2IH3 - chains A and C of the 3 polymer chains in the assembly; structure by X-ray diffraction, 1.72 A resolution.

Chain A:
Name: FAB Heavy Chain
From: Mus musculus
Notes: antibody fragment or engineered binder
Chain sequence (219 residues; row label = number of the first residue in the row):
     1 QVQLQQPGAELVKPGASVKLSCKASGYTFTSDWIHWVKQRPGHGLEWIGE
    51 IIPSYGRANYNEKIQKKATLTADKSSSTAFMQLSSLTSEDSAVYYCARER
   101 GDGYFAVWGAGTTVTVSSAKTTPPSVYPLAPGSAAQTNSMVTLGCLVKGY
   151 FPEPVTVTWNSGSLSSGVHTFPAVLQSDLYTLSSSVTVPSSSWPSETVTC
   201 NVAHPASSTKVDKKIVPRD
Disulfides: C22-C96, C145-C200

Chain C:
Name: Voltage-gated potassium channel
From: Streptomyces lividans
UniProt: P0A334 (KCSA_STRLI); numbering as in UniProt (aligned over 3-122)
Chain sequence (122 residues; numbered 1 to 122; the number before each row is that of its first residue):
     1 MAPMLSGLLARLVKLLLGRHGSALHWRAAGAATVLLVIVLLAGSYLAVLA
    51 ERGAPGAQLITYPRALWWACETATTVAYGDLYPVTLWGRLVAVVVMVAGI
   101 TSFGLVTAALATWFVGREQERR
Unresolved in the structure: 1-23, 122
Sequence notes: cloning artifact (1-2); engineered mutation A69 (Ser in P0A334), C70 (Val in P0A334); modified residue (77)
Modified positions: A77 (d-alanine; DAL)
Ion coordination: K+ site 1: T75, V76; K+ site 2 near T75 (its only coordinating residue here); K+ site 3: V76, A77; K+ site 4: A77, Y78
Residues lining bound ligands: 1EM ((1S)-2-hydroxy-1-[(nonanoyloxy)methyl]ethyl myristate): L41, Y45, Y62, P63, R64, L66, W67, C70, V84, T85, L86, R89, L90, V93

How chain A and chain C interact:
Residue-residue contacts - 23 pairs, chain A then chain C:
  T30(A) with Y45(C)
  S31(A) with Y62(C)
  W33(A) with R52(C); Y62(C), hydrogen bond
  E50(A) with R52(C), salt bridge
  I52(A) with Y45(C); L49(C), hydrophobic; Y62(C)
  S54(A) with Y45(C), hydrogen bond
  Y55(A) with Y45(C); L49(C), hydrophobic
  R57(A) with L49(C), hydrogen bond (side chain-backbone); A50(C); R52(C), hydrogen bond (side chain-backbone)
  N59(A) with R52(C); G53(C)
  E62(A) with P55(C)
  E99(A) with R52(C), salt bridge
  G101(A) with R52(C); T61(C); Y62(C), hydrogen bond (backbone-backbone)
  D102(A) with T61(C)
  G103(A) with T61(C)
Other interface residues (no listed pair), chain A (16 interface residues in all): H35, R100
Other interface residues (no listed pair), chain C (10 interface residues in all): V48, P63

Overview:
The interface between chain A and chain C involves 16 residues on one side and 10 on the other, with 5
hydrogen bonds and 2 salt bridges. Among the polar pairs are E50(A)-R52(C), E99(A)-R52(C) and W33(A)-Y62(C).
Chain A is FAB Heavy Chain (Mus musculus) and chain C is Voltage-gated potassium channel (Streptomyces
lividans); the structure, Ion selectivity in a semi-synthetic K+ channel locked in the conductive
conformation, was determined by X-ray diffraction (same publication as 2IH1).
